PDB entry 8ZR2 | X-ray diffraction, 2.50 A resolution | chains A and B

Chain A (and B):
Name: Streptavidin
Source organism: Streptomyces avidinii
Notes: chain B of this document is another copy of the same molecule, construct and numbering; everything in this record applies to it too
UniProt: P22629 (SAV_STRAV); residues 15-139 here correspond to UniProt positions 39-163 (UniProt number = residue number + 24)
Amino-acid sequence (132 residues; numbered 15 to 146; the number before each row is that of its first residue):
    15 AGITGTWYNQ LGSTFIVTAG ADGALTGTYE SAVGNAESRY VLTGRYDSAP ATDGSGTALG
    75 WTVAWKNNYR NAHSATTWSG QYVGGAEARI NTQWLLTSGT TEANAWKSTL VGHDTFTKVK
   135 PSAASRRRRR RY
Disordered / not traced: 137-146
Sequence notes: expression tag (140-146)

Interface between chain A and chain B:
Contacting residue pairs (5):
  Q107(A) with V125(B), hydrogen bond (side chain-backbone); G126(B)
  V125(A) with Q107(B)
  G126(A) with Q107(B), hydrogen bond (backbone-side chain)
  H127(A) with H127(B), hydrogen bond

In short:
Chain A and chain B each contribute 4 residues to their interface; the contacts include 3 hydrogen bonds.
Polar contacts include Q107(A)-V125(B), G126(A)-Q107(B) and H127(A)-H127(B).
Both chains are Streptavidin (Streptomyces avidinii). Entry 8ZR2 (Cocrystallization of engineered streptavidin
with C9 oligo DNA) was determined by X-ray diffraction, deposited together with 8ZR1.
